Entry 7UTA (electron microscopy, 2.40 A resolution); this record covers chains B and E of the 8 polymer chains in the assembly.

# Chain B
Protein: Nitrogenase molybdenum-iron protein beta chain
Source organism: Azotobacter vinelandii DJ
Notes: EC 1.18.6.1
Reference sequence: C1DGZ8 (C1DGZ8_AZOVD); residue numbers follow UniProt; this construct covers 1-523
Sequence (523 residues; row label = number of the first residue in the row):
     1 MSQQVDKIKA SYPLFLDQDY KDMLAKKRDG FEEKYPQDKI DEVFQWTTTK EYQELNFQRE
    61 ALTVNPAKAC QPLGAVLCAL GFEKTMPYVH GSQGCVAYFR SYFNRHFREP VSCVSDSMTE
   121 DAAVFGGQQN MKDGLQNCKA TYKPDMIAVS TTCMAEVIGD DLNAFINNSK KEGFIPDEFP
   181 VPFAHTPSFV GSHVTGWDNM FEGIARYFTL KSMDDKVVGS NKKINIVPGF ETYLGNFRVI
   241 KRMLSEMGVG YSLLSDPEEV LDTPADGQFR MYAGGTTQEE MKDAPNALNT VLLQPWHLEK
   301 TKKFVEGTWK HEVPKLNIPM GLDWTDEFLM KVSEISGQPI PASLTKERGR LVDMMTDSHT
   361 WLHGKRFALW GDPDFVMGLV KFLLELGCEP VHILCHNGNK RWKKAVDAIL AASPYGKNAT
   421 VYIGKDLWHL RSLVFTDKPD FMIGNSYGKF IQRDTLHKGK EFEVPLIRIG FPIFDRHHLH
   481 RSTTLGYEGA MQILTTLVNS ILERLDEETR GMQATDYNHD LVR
Disordered / not traced: 1

# Chain E
Protein: Nitrogenase iron protein gamma chain
Source organism: Azotobacter vinelandii DJ
Notes: EC 1.18.6.1
Reference sequence: C1DGZ6 (C1DGZ6_AZOVD); residues 0-289 here correspond to UniProt positions 1-290 (UniProt number = residue number + 1)
Sequence (290 residues; each row starts with the number of its first residue; numbering starts at 0):
     0 MAMRQCAIYG KGGIGKSTTT QNLVAALAEM GKKVMIVGCD PKADSTRLIL HSKAQNTIME
    60 MAAEAGTVED LELEDVLKAG YGGVKCVESG GPEPGVGCAG RGVITAINFL EEEGAYEDDL
   120 DFVFYDVLGD VVCGGFAMPI RENKAQEIYI VCSGEMMAMY AANNISKGIV KYANSGSVRL
   180 GGLICNSRNT DREDELIIAL ANKLGTQMIH FVPRDNVVQR AEIRRMTVIE YDPKAKQADE
   240 YRALARKVVD NKLLVIPNPI TMDELEELLM EFGIMEVEDE SIVGKTAEEV
Disordered / not traced: 0-1, 272-289

# How chain B and chain E interact
Pairs across the interface (18):
  E120(B) - R100(E)  salt bridge
  E120(B) - T104(E)  hydrogen bond
  A123(B) - G96(E)
  A123(B) - C97(E)  hydrogen bond (backbone-backbone)
  V124(B) - M58(E)  hydrophobic
  V124(B) - P91(E)
  V124(B) - G96(E)
  V124(B) - C97(E)  hydrogen bond (backbone-backbone)
  V124(B) - G101(E)
  F125(B) - M58(E)  hydrophobic
  F125(B) - G90(E)
  F125(B) - P91(E)  hydrophobic
  F125(B) - V95(E)
  F125(B) - G96(E)
  G126(B) - G96(E)
  I158(B) - G96(E)
  I158(B) - C97(E)  hydrophobic
  F165(B) - V95(E)  hydrophobic
Interface residues without a listed pair, chain B (9 interface residues in all): D121, D160
Interface residues without a listed pair, chain E (11 interface residues in all): E59, A62

# In short
9 residues of chain B and 11 residues of chain E are in contact, with 3 hydrogen bonds and 1 salt bridge.
Polar pairs include E120(B)-R100(E), E120(B)-T104(E) and A123(B)-C97(E).
Chain B is Nitrogenase molybdenum-iron protein beta chain and chain E is Nitrogenase iron protein gamma chain,
both from Azotobacter vinelandii DJ; the structure, CryoEM structure of Azotobacter vinelandii nitrogenase
complex (2:1 FeP:MoFeP) inhibited by BeFx during catalytic N2 reduction, was determined by electron microscopy
together with 7UT6, 7UT7, 7UT8, 7UT9 and 8DPN from the same study.
